5F8Y - chains A and B; structure by X-ray diffraction, 1.70 A resolution.

[Chain A (and B)]
Name: GalNAc/Gal-specific lectin
From: Crenomytilus grayanus
Notes: chain B of this document is another copy of the same molecule, construct and numbering; everything in this record applies to it too
UniProt: H2FH31 (H2FH31_9BIVA); residue numbers follow UniProt; this construct covers 1-150
Chain sequence (156 residues; each row starts with the number of its first residue):
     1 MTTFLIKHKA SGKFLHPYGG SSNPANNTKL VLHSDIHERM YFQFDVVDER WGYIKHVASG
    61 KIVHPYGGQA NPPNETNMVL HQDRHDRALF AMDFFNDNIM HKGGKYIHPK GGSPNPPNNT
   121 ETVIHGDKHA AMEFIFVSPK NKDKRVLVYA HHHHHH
Unresolved in the structure: 1, 151-156
Construct notes: expression tag (151-156)
Small-molecule neighbours:
  - 2-amino-2-deoxy-alpha-D-galactopyranose (X6X), molecule 1: His16, Pro17, Tyr18, Gly19, Gly20, Val31, His33, Asp35, His37, Arg39, Asn119
  - 2-amino-2-deoxy-alpha-D-galactopyranose (X6X), molecule 2: Asn27, His64, Pro65, Tyr66, Gly67, Gly68, Val79, His81, Asp83, His85, Arg87
  - 2-amino-2-deoxy-alpha-D-galactopyranose (X6X), molecule 3: Glu75, His108, Pro109, Lys110, Gly111, Gly112, Val123, His125, Asp127, His129
Curated features (UniProtKB/Swiss-Prot):
  - binding site (D-galactose): His16, Gly19, Asn27, Asp35 to His37, His64, Gly67, Glu75, Asp83 to His85, His108, Gly111, Asn119, Asp127 to His129
  - glycosylation (N-linked (GlcNAc...) asparagine): Asn26, Asn74, Asn118
  - mutagenesis: His16 (H16A: Loss of hemagglutinating and porcine stomach mucin-binding activities; when associated with A-17 and A-19), Pro17 (P17A: Loss of hemagglutinating and porcine stomach mucin-binding activities; when associated with A-16 and A-19), Gly19 (G19A: Loss of hemagglutinating and porcine stomach mucin-binding activities; when associated with A-16 and A-17), Asn27 (N27A: 5.9-fold decreased porcine stomach mucin-binding activity compared to wild-type), His37 (H37A: 1.4-fold decreased porcine stomach mucin-binding activity compared to wild-type), His64 (H64A: Loss of hemagglutinating and porcine stomach mucin-binding activities; when associated with A-65 and A-67), Pro65 (P65A: Loss of hemagglutinating and porcine stomach mucin-binding activities; when associated with A-64 and A-67), Gly67 (G67A: Loss of hemagglutinating and porcine stomach mucin-binding activities; when associated with A-64 and A-65), Glu75 (E75A: 3.2-fold decreased porcine stomach mucin-binding activity compared to wild-type), His85 (H85A: 5.0-fold decreased porcine stomach mucin-binding activity compared to wild-type), His108 (H108A: Retains slight hemagglutinating activity and has 6-fold decreased porcine stomach mucin-binding activity; when associated with A-109 and A-111), Pro109 (P109A: Retains slight hemagglutinating activity and has 6-fold decreased porcine stomach mucin-binding activity; when associated with A-108 and A-111), 4 further mutagenesis entries in UniProt

[How chain A and chain B interact]
Residue-residue contacts (33):
  Val46(A) - Leu147(B)  hydrophobic
  Asp48(A) - Lys144(B)  salt bridge
  Glu49(A) - Phe94(B)
  Glu49(A) - Arg145(B)
  Glu49(A) - Val146(B)
  Glu49(A) - Leu147(B)
  Arg50(A) - Phe94(B)  hydrogen bond (side chain-backbone)
  Arg50(A) - Arg145(B)
  Ala91(A) - Phe95(B)  hydrophobic
  Met92(A) - Phe95(B)
  Asp93(A) - Phe95(B)
  Phe94(A) - Glu49(B)
  Phe94(A) - Arg50(B)  hydrogen bond (backbone-side chain)
  Phe94(A) - Phe94(B)  hydrophobic
  Phe94(A) - Tyr149(B)  hydrophobic
  Phe95(A) - Arg50(B)
  Phe95(A) - Ala91(B)  hydrophobic
  Phe95(A) - Met92(B)
  Phe95(A) - Asp93(B)
  Phe95(A) - Phe95(B)  hydrophobic
  Phe95(A) - Tyr149(B)
  Asn96(A) - Asn96(B)  hydrogen bond
  Arg145(A) - Glu49(B)
  Arg145(A) - Arg50(B)
  Val146(A) - Glu49(B)
  Leu147(A) - Val46(B)  hydrophobic
  Leu147(A) - Glu49(B)
  Leu147(A) - Tyr149(B)  hydrophobic
  Tyr149(A) - Phe94(B)  hydrophobic
  Tyr149(A) - Phe95(B)
  Tyr149(A) - Leu147(B)  hydrophobic
  Tyr149(A) - Tyr149(B)
  Tyr149(A) - Ala150(B)
Interface residues without a listed pair, chain A (15 interface residues in all): Ala150

[In short]
The chain A/chain B interface involves 15 residues from each chain; the contacts include 3 hydrogen bonds and
1 salt bridge. Among the polar pairs are Asp48(A)-Lys144(B), Arg50(A)-Phe94(B) and Asn96(A)-Asn96(B). Bound to
chain A: 3 copies of 2-amino-2-deoxy-alpha-D-galactopyranose.
Both chains are GalNAc/Gal-specific lectin (Crenomytilus grayanus). Entry 5F8Y (Crystal structure of a
Crenomytilus grayanus lectin in complex with galactosamine) was determined by X-ray diffraction, deposited
together with 5F8W and 5F90.
